Entry 1JPS (X-ray diffraction, 1.85 A resolution); this record covers chains L and T of the 3 polymer chains in the assembly.

# Chain L
Molecule: immunoglobulin Fab D3H44, light chain
Source organism: Homo sapiens
Notes: fragment: Fab fragment; antibody fragment or engineered binder
Chain sequence (214 residues; each row starts with the number of its first residue):
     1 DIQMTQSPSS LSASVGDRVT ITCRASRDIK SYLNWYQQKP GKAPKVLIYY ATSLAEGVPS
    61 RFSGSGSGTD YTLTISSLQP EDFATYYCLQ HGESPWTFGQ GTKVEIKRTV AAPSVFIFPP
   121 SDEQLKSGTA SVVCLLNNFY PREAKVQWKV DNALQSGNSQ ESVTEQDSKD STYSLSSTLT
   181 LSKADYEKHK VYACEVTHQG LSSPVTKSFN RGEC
Disordered / not traced: 214
Disulfides: Cys23-Cys88, Cys134-Cys194

# Chain T
Molecule: tissue factor
Source organism: Homo sapiens
Notes: fragment: extracellular domain
UniProt: P13726 (TF_HUMAN); residues 1-219 here correspond to UniProt positions 33-251 (UniProt number = residue number + 32)
Chain sequence (219 residues; each row starts with the number of its first residue):
     1 SGTTNTVAAY NLTWKSTNFK TILEWEPKPV NQVYTVQIST KSGDWKSKCF YTTDTECDLT
    61 DEIVKDVKQT YLARVFSYPA GNVESTGSAG EPLYENSPEF TPYLETNLGQ PTIQSFEQVG
   121 TKVNVTVEDE RTLVRRNNTF LSLRDVFGKD LIYTLYYWKS SSSGKKTAKT NTNEFLIDVD
   181 KGENYCFSVQ AVIPSRTVNR KSTDSPVECM GQEKGEFRE
Disordered / not traced: 1-4, 84-90, 212-219
Disulfides: Cys49-Cys57, Cys186-Cys209
UniProt features mapped onto this chain:
  - motif (WKS motif): Trp14 to Ser16, Trp45 to Ser47, Trp158 to Ser160
  - glycosylation (N-linked (GlcNAc...) asparagine): Asn124, Asn137

# Interface between chain L and chain T
Contacting residue pairs (11; chain L residue first):
  Tyr32(L) - Lys169(T)
  Tyr32(L) - Thr170(T)
  Tyr32(L) - Asn171(T)  hydrogen bond (side chain-backbone)
  Tyr50(L) - Asn171(T)  hydrogen bond
  His91(L) - Lys169(T)  hydrogen bond
  Gly92(L) - Ala168(T)
  Gly92(L) - Lys169(T)  hydrogen bond (backbone-backbone)
  Glu93(L) - Thr167(T)
  Ser94(L) - Lys166(T)
  Ser94(L) - Thr167(T)  hydrogen bond (side chain-backbone)
  Trp96(L) - Lys169(T)
Other interface residues (no listed pair), chain L (8 interface residues in all): Lys30

# In short
8 residues of chain L and 6 residues of chain T are in contact; the contacts include 5 hydrogen bonds. Among
the polar pairs are Tyr32(L)-Asn171(T), Tyr50(L)-Asn171(T) and His91(L)-Lys169(T).
Here chain L is immunoglobulin Fab D3H44, light chain and chain T is tissue factor, both from Homo sapiens.
Entry 1JPS (Crystal structure of tissue factor in complex with humanized Fab D3h44) was determined by X-ray
diffraction (same publication as 1JPT).
